Entry 5CZ5 (X-ray diffraction, 2.80 A resolution); this record covers chains O and U of the 28 polymer chains in the assembly.

Chain O:
Molecule: Proteasome subunit alpha type-2
Source organism: Saccharomyces cerevisiae (strain ATCC 204508 / S288c)
Notes: EC 3.4.25.1
UniProt: P23639 (PSA2_YEAST); residue numbers follow UniProt; this construct covers 1-250
Sequence (250 residues; each row starts with the number of its first residue):
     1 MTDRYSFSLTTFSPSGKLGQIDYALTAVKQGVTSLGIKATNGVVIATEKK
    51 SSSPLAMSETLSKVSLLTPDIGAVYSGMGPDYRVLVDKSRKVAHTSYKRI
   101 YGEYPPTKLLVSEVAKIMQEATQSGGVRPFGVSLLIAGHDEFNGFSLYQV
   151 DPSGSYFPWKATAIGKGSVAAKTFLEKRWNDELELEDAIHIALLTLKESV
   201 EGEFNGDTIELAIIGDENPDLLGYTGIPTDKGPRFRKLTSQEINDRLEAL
Swiss-Prot annotation at these positions:
  - cross-link: Lys108 (Glycyl lysine isopeptide (Lys-Gly) (interchain with G-Cter in ubiquitin))

Chain U:
Molecule: Proteasome subunit alpha type-1
Source organism: Saccharomyces cerevisiae (strain ATCC 204508 / S288c)
Notes: EC 3.4.25.1
UniProt: P21243 (PSA1_YEAST); residues -8 to 243 here correspond to UniProt positions 1-252 (UniProt number = residue number + 9)
Sequence (252 residues; row label = number of the first residue in the row; numbers below 1 keep their minus sign (Met-8 is residue -8)):
    -8 MSGAAAASAAGYDRHITIFSPEGRLYQVEYAFKATNQTNINSLAVRGKDC
    42 TVVISQKKVPDKLLDPTTVSYIFCISRTIGMVVNGPIPDARNAALRAKAE
    92 AAEFRYKYGYDMPCDVLAKRMANLSQIYTQRAYMRPLGVILTFVSVDEEL
   142 GPSIYKTDPAGYYVGYKATATGPKQQEITTNLENHFKKSKIDHINEESWE
   192 KVVEFAITHMIDALGTEFSKNDLEVGVATKDKFFTLSAENIEERLVAIAE
   242 QD
Disordered / not traced: -8 to 1, 243

Interface between chain O and chain U:
Pairs across the interface (64):
  Asp3(O) - Tyr124(U)
  Tyr5(O) - Ile7(U)
  Tyr5(O) - Tyr124(U)  hydrophobic
  Leu9(O) - Ala123(U)  hydrophobic
  Gln20(O) - Ile9(U)
  Gln20(O) - Phe10(U)  hydrogen bond (side chain-backbone)
  Tyr23(O) - Phe10(U)  hydrophobic
  Tyr23(O) - Ser11(U)
  Tyr23(O) - Pro12(U)  hydrophobic
  Tyr23(O) - Gly14(U)
  Ala24(O) - Phe10(U)  hydrophobic
  Thr26(O) - Pro12(U)
  Thr26(O) - Glu13(U)
  Ala27(O) - Gly14(U)
  Ser52(O) - Tyr153(U)  hydrogen bond
  Ser53(O) - Thr170(U)
  Pro54(O) - Glu174(U)
  Leu55(O) - Tyr157(U)
  Leu55(O) - Lys158(U)  hydrogen bond (backbone-backbone)
  Leu55(O) - Ala159(U)
  Leu55(O) - Thr160(U)
  Leu55(O) - Thr170(U)
  Leu55(O) - Phe177(U)  hydrophobic
  Ala56(O) - Val155(U)  hydrophobic
  Ala56(O) - Gly156(U)
  Ala56(O) - Tyr157(U)  hydrophobic
  Met57(O) - Arg37(U)
  Met57(O) - Val155(U)
  Met57(O) - Gly156(U)  hydrogen bond (backbone-backbone)
  Met57(O) - Tyr157(U)
  Met57(O) - Lys158(U)
  Thr60(O) - Tyr146(U)
  Thr60(O) - Val155(U)
  Thr60(O) - Gly156(U)  hydrogen bond (side chain-backbone)
  Leu61(O) - Tyr153(U)  hydrophobic
  Leu61(O) - Tyr154(U)
  Leu61(O) - Val155(U)  hydrophobic
  Met78(O) - Phe10(U)  hydrophobic
  Met78(O) - Leu16(U)  hydrophobic
  Pro80(O) - Gln117(U)
  Pro80(O) - Ala151(U)
  Pro80(O) - Gly152(U)
  Pro80(O) - Tyr153(U)
  Asp81(O) - Gln117(U)
  Arg83(O) - Ala113(U)  hydrogen bond (side chain-backbone)
  Arg83(O) - Asn114(U)  hydrogen bond
  Arg83(O) - Gly152(U)  hydrogen bond (side chain-backbone)
  Arg83(O) - Tyr154(U)
  Val84(O) - Asn114(U)
  Val84(O) - Gln117(U)
  Asp87(O) - Lys110(U)  salt bridge
  Asp87(O) - Asn114(U)  hydrogen bond
  Gly126(O) - Arg122(U)
  Gly126(O) - Ala123(U)  hydrogen bond (backbone-backbone)
  Val127(O) - Gln121(U)
  Val127(O) - Arg122(U)
  Arg128(O) - Thr8(U)
  Arg128(O) - Phe10(U)
  Arg128(O) - Leu16(U)
  Arg128(O) - Thr120(U)  hydrogen bond (side chain-backbone)
  Arg128(O) - Gln121(U)
  Pro129(O) - Phe10(U)
  Phe130(O) - Gln121(U)
  Gly131(O) - Phe10(U)
Also at the interface, not in a pair above, chain O (29 interface residues in all): Ala121
Also at the interface, not in a pair above, chain U (34 interface residues in all): Leu173

Summary:
The interface between chain O and chain U involves 29 residues on one side and 34 on the other; the contacts
include 11 hydrogen bonds and 1 salt bridge. Polar contacts include Asp87(O)-Lys110(U), Gln20(O)-Phe10(U) and
Ser52(O)-Tyr153(U).
Chain O is Proteasome subunit alpha type-2 and chain U is Proteasome subunit alpha type-1, both from
Saccharomyces cerevisiae (strain ATCC 204508 / S288c); the structure, Yeast 20S proteasome beta1-T1A mutant in
complex with Carfilzomib, was determined by X-ray diffraction together with 5CZ4, 5CZ6, 5CZ7, 5CZ8, 5CZ9, 5CZA
and 16 further entries from the same study.
